Entry 2RM2 (X-ray diffraction, 3.00 A resolution); this record covers chains 3 and 4 of the 4 polymer chains in the assembly.

Chain 3:
Molecule: Human rhinovirus 14 coat protein (subunit VP3)
Organism: Human rhinovirus 14
UniProt: P03303 (POLG_HRV14); residues 1-236 here correspond to UniProt positions 331-566 (UniProt number = residue number + 330)
Amino-acid sequence (236 residues; row label = number of the first residue in the row):
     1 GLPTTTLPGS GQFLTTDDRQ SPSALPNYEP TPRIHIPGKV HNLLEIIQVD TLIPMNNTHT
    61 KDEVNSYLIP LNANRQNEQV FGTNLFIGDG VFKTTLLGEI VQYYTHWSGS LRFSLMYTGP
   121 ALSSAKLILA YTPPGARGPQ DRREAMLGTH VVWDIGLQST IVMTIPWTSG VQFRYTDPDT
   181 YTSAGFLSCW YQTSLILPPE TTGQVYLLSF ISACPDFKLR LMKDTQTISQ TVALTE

Chain 4:
Molecule: Human rhinovirus 14 coat protein (subunit VP4)
Organism: Human rhinovirus 14
UniProt: P03303 (POLG_HRV14); residue numbers follow UniProt; this construct covers 1-68
Amino-acid sequence (68 residues; numbered 1 to 68; the number before each row is that of its first residue):
     1 GAQVSTQKSG SHENQNILTN GSNQTFTVIN YYKDAASTSS AGQSLSMDPS KFTEPVKDLM
    61 LKGAPALN
Not modelled in the structure: 1-28

How chain 3 and chain 4 interact:
Residue-residue contacts (32):
  Asp-18(3) with Ser-39(4); Ser-40(4), hydrogen bond (side chain-backbone)
  Arg-19(3) with Ser-39(4)
  Gln-20(3) with Ile-29(4); Asn-30(4), hydrogen bond; Tyr-31(4); Tyr-32(4); Ser-37(4)
  Ser-21(3) with Tyr-32(4); Ser-37(4), hydrogen bond (backbone-side chain)
  Pro-22(3) with Tyr-32(4)
  Ser-23(3) with Asp-34(4); Ser-37(4)
  Pro-26(3) with Asp-34(4)
  Asn-27(3) with Asp-34(4), hydrogen bond (backbone-side chain)
  Gly-38(3) with Phe-52(4)
  Lys-39(3) with Lys-51(4), hydrogen bond (backbone-side chain); Phe-52(4)
  Val-40(3) with Phe-52(4), hydrophobic
  His-41(3) with Ser-44(4); Ser-46(4); Met-47(4)
  Asn-42(3) with Met-47(4)
  Glu-45(3) with Met-47(4); Asp-48(4), hydrogen bond (side chain-backbone); Pro-49(4)
  Gln-48(3) with Thr-53(4)
  Val-49(3) with Phe-52(4), hydrophobic; Thr-53(4)
  Gln-158(3) with Pro-65(4); Ala-66(4), hydrogen bond (side chain-backbone); Leu-67(4), hydrogen bond (side chain-backbone)
Interface residues without a listed pair, chain 3 (20 interface residues in all): Leu-25, Leu-44, Leu-157
Interface residues without a listed pair, chain 4 (21 interface residues in all): Thr-38, Gln-43

Overview:
20 residues of chain 3 face 21 of chain 4 across their interface; the contacts include 8 hydrogen bonds. Polar
pairs include Asp-18(3)/Ser-40(4), Gln-20(3)/Asn-30(4) and Ser-21(3)/Ser-37(4).
Here chain 3 is Human rhinovirus 14 coat protein (subunit VP3) and chain 4 is Human rhinovirus 14 coat protein
(subunit VP4), both from Human rhinovirus 14. Entry 2RM2 (Structural analysis of antiviral agents that
interact with the capsid of human rhinoviruses) was determined by X-ray diffraction, deposited together with
1R08, 2R04, 2R06, 2R07, 2RR1, 2RS1, 2RS3 and 2RS5.
